4TTJ - chains B and D of the 3 polymer chains in the assembly; structure by X-ray diffraction, 1.87 A resolution.

[Chain B (and D)]
Molecule: Purine nucleoside phosphorylase DeoD-type
From: Escherichia coli
Notes: EC 2.4.2.1; chain D of this document is another copy of the same molecule, construct and numbering; everything in this record applies to it too
UniProtKB: P0ABP8 (DEOD_ECOLI); residues 1-237 here correspond to UniProt positions 2-238 (UniProt number = residue number + 1)
Amino-acid sequence (237 residues; each row starts with the number of its first residue):
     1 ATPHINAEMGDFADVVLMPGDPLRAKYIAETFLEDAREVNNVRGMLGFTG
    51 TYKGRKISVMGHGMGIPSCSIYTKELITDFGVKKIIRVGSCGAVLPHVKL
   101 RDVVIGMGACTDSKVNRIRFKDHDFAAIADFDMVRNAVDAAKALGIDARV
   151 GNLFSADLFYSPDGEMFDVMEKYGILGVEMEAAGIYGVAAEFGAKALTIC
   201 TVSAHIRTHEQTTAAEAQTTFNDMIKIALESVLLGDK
Construct notes: engineered mutation Ala204 (Asp205 in P0ABP8), Ala217 (Arg218 in P0ABP8)
Swiss-Prot annotation at these positions:
  - binding site (a purine D-ribonucleoside): His4, Glu179 to Glu181
  - binding site (phosphate): Gly20, Arg24, Arg43, Arg87 to Ser90
  - modified residue: Lys26 (N6-acetyllysine)
Ligand contacts: FMC ((1S)-1-(7-amino-1H-pyrazolo[4,3-d]pyrimidin-3-yl)-1,4-anhydro-D-ribitol): His4, Arg43, Met64, Arg87, Ser90, Cys91, Gly92, Phe159, Val178, Glu179, Met180, Glu181, Ser203, Ile206
Reported in the primary citation:
  - binding site for FMC: Glu181

[Interface between chain B and chain D]
Contacting residue pairs (75; chain B residue first):
  Met107(B) with Met107(D), hydrophobic; Ile128(D), hydrophobic; Ala129(D); Phe131(D), hydrophobic
  Ala109(B) with Ala126(D)
  Cys110(B) with Phe120(D), hydrophobic; Asp124(D); Phe125(D), hydrophobic; Ala126(D), hydrogen bond (side chain-backbone)
  Thr111(B) with His123(D); Asp124(D), hydrogen bond (backbone-backbone)
  Asp112(B) with His123(D)
  Arg117(B) with Arg117(D); Asp122(D), hydrogen bond (side chain-backbone); His123(D), hydrogen bond (side chain-backbone); Asp124(D), salt bridge
  Arg119(B) with Val169(D); Tyr173(D)
  Phe120(B) with Cys110(D), hydrophobic; Phe154(D), hydrophobic; Met166(D), hydrophobic; Val169(D), hydrophobic
  Lys121(B) with Asp163(D), salt bridge; Glu165(D), salt bridge; Met166(D); Val169(D)
  Asp122(B) with Arg117(D), hydrogen bond (backbone-side chain)
  His123(B) with Thr111(D); Asp112(D); Arg117(D), hydrogen bond (backbone-side chain); Met166(D)
  Asp124(B) with Cys110(D); Thr111(D), hydrogen bond (backbone-backbone); Arg117(D), salt bridge
  Phe125(B) with Cys110(D), hydrophobic; Asn152(D); Tyr173(D), hydrophobic
  Ala126(B) with Ala109(D); Cys110(D), hydrogen bond (backbone-side chain); Asn152(D), hydrogen bond (backbone-side chain)
  Ile128(B) with Met107(D), hydrophobic; Gly151(D); Asn152(D)
  Ala129(B) with Met107(D)
  Phe131(B) with Met107(D), hydrophobic; Phe131(D), hydrophobic; Val134(D), hydrophobic; Arg135(D); Val138(D), hydrophobic; Val150(D), hydrophobic
  Val134(B) with Phe131(D), hydrophobic
  Arg135(B) with Arg135(D); Asp139(D), salt bridge
  Val138(B) with Phe131(D), hydrophobic; Arg135(D)
  Val150(B) with Phe131(D), hydrophobic
  Gly151(B) with Ile128(D)
  Asn152(B) with Phe125(D); Ala126(D), hydrogen bond (side chain-backbone); Ile128(D)
  Phe154(B) with Phe120(D), hydrophobic
  Asp163(B) with Lys121(D), salt bridge
  Met166(B) with Phe120(D), hydrophobic; Lys121(D); His123(D)
  Val169(B) with Arg119(D); Phe120(D), hydrophobic
  Lys172(B) with Ala190(D)
  Tyr173(B) with Arg119(D); Phe125(D), hydrophobic; Ala190(D), hydrophobic; Glu191(D)
  Ala190(B) with Lys172(D); Tyr173(D)
  Glu191(B) with Tyr173(D)
Interface residues without a listed pair, chain B (38 interface residues in all): Gly108, Ser113, Asn116, Ala127, Glu165, Met170, Ile175
Interface residues without a listed pair, chain D (40 interface residues in all): Gly108, Ser113, Asn116, Ala127, Met170, Ile175, Gly187

[Summary]
38 residues of chain B and 40 residues of chain D are in contact; the contacts include 10 hydrogen bonds and 6
salt bridges. Polar contacts include Arg117(B)-Asp124(D), Lys121(B)-Asp163(D) and Lys121(B)-Glu165(D). Chain B
binds compound FMC. From the paper: a binding site for FMC at Glu181(B).
Both chains are Purine nucleoside phosphorylase DeoD-type (Escherichia coli). Entry 4TTJ (Crystal structure of
double mutant E. Coli purine nucleoside phosphorylase with 6 FMC molecules) was determined by X-ray
diffraction, deposited together with 4TS3, 4TS9, 4TTA and 4TTI.
